PDB entry 2ZLD | X-ray diffraction, 3.00 A resolution | chains A and C

[Chain A]
Molecule: Outer membrane protein F
From: Escherichia coli
Reference sequence: P02931 (OMPF_ECOLI); residues 1-340 here correspond to UniProt positions 23-362 (UniProt number = residue number + 22)
Amino-acid sequence (340 residues; each row starts with the number of its first residue):
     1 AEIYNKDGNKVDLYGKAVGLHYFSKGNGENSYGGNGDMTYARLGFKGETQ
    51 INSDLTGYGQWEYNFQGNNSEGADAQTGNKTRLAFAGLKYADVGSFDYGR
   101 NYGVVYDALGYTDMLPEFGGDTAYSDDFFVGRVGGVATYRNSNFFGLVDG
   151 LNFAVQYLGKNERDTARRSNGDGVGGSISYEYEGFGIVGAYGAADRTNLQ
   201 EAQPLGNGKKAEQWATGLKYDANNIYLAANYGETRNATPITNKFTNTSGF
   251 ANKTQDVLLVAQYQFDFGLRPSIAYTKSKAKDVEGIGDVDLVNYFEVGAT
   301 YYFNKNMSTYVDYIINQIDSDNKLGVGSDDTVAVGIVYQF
Unresolved in the structure: 27

[Chain C]
Molecule: Colicin-E3
From: Escherichia coli
Notes: EC 3.1.-.-; fragment: t83 (residues 1-83)
Amino-acid sequence (7 residues; each row starts with the number of its first residue; X marks 7 residues of unknown identity (built as UNK)):
     6 XXXXXXX

[Chain A / chain C interface]
Chain A residues in contact with chain C, 9 residues: Tyr106, Gly110, Asp113, Met114, Leu115, Pro116, Glu117, Phe118, Gly119

[In short]
Chain A and chain C make no direct contact in this assembly.
Chain A is Outer membrane protein F and chain C is Colicin-E3, both from Escherichia coli; the structure,
Structure of OmpF co-crystallized with T83, was determined by X-ray diffraction (same publication as 2ZFG).
